Entry 3JC9 (electron microscopy); this record covers chains Na and Ma of the 79 polymer chains in the assembly.

# Chain Na
Molecule: PilN
Source organism: Myxococcus xanthus DK 1622
UniProt: Q306N5 (Q306N5_MYXXD); numbering as in UniProt (aligned over 1-225)
Amino-acid sequence (225 residues; numbered 1 to 225; the number before each row is that of its first residue):
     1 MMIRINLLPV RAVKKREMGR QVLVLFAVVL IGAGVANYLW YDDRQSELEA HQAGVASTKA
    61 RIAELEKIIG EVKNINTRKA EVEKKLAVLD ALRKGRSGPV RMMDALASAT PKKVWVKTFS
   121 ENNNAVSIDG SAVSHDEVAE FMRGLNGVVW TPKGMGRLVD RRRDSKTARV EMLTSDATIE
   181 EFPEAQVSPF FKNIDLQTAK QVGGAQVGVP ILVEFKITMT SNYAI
Disordered / not traced: 224-225

# Chain Ma
Molecule: PilM
Source organism: Myxococcus xanthus DK 1622
UniProt: Q1D0B0 (Q1D0B0_MYXXD); residue numbers follow UniProt; this construct covers 1-395
Amino-acid sequence (395 residues; numbered 1 to 395; the number before each row is that of its first residue):
     1 MVRGSRPSGG QAGSRHFLGG VDGQCYAGCL STESRMAKGK LVLGLDIGST SIKMILLKEQ
    61 RKRGEVIYAL QSFGMKPLPP EAIVDGALMN STAIVQAVQD LMSELKVKGK DVAIGVSGHS
   121 VIIKKIQMPR MSQDELEESI QWEAEQYIPF DVKDVNIDTQ ILDGGGNDAT GQMDVLLVAA
   181 KKDMINDYTT VVSEAGLAPV VVDVDAFAVQ NMFSVNYDVP ERETVVLINA GASVVNINII
   241 SNGATVFTRD VTIGGNQFTE EIQKQLNVSY EEAEALKIGG NGADADAVVP QDVERVLSSV
   301 AEQVAGEIQR SLDFYAGTAA DSNFSKVYLS GGTAKIPALF KTIEARTGVP VEILNPFRKI
   361 EVDNRKFDPA FVMDVAPMAA VAVGLALRRP GDKLA
Disordered / not traced: 1-36, 392-395
Residues lining bound ligands: ATP (adenosine-5'-triphosphate): I47, G48, S49, T50, S51, G231, A232, S233, V234, G255, N256, I278, G331, G332, T333, K335, I336, P377, M378

# How chain Na and chain Ma interact
Residue-residue contacts - 6 pairs, chain Na then chain Ma:
  M1(Na) with G243(Ma)
  R4(Na) with D203(Ma)
  I5(Na) with V202(Ma)
  N6(Na) with V202(Ma)
  R11(Na) with K182(Ma)
  A12(Na) with K182(Ma)
Interface residues without a listed pair, chain Na (8 interface residues in all): L7, V10
Interface residues without a listed pair, chain Ma (7 interface residues in all): D183, N186, A244

# Summary
8 residues of chain Na and 7 residues of chain Ma are in contact. Chain Ma binds ATP.
Here chain Na is PilN and chain Ma is PilM, both from Myxococcus xanthus DK 1622. Entry 3JC9 (Architectural
model of the type IVa pilus machine in a non-piliated state) was determined by electron microscopy, deposited
together with 3JC8.
